5E2T - chains L and H; structure by X-ray diffraction, 2.10 A resolution.

# Chain L
Protein: AT8 light chain
Organism: Mus musculus
Amino-acid sequence (219 residues; row label = number of the first residue in the row):
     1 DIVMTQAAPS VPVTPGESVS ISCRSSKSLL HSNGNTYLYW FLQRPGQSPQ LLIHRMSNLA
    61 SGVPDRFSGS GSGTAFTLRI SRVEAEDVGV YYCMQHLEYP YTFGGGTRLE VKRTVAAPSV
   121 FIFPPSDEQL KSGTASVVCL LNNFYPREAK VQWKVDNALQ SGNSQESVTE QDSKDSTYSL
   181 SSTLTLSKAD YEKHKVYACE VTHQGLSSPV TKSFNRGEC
Disordered / not traced: 217-219
Disulfide bonds: Cys23-Cys93, Cys139-Cys199
What the authors report for this chain:
  - conformationally variable residues (order/disorder transition): Ser32 to Asn33, Ile53 to Pro64

# Chain H
Protein: AT8 heavy chain
Organism: Mus musculus
Amino-acid sequence (222 residues; row label = number of the first residue in the row):
     1 DVQLQESGPG LVKPSQSLSL TCSVTDYSIT SGYYWNWIRQ FPGNKLEWMG YISYDGSNNY
    61 NPSLKNRISI TRDPSKDQFF LNLNSVTTED TATYYCTRGS LVWGQGTLVT VSAASTKGPS
   121 VFPLAPSSKS TSGGTAALGC LVKDYFPEPV TVSWNSGALT SGVHTFPAVL QSSGLYSLSS
   181 VVTVPSSSLG TQTYICNVNH KPSNTKVDKK VEPKSCHHHH HH
Disordered / not traced: 128-132, 215-222
Disulfide bonds: Cys22-Cys96, Cys140-Cys196
What the authors report for this chain:
  - specificity-determining residues: Tyr33, Tyr34 (proposed by the authors, not directly observed)

# How chain L and chain H interact
Residue-residue contacts - 58 pairs, chain L then chain H:
  Tyr39(L) with Ser100(H)
  Phe41(L) with Ser100(H); Trp103(H)
  Gln43(L) with Gln40(H), hydrogen bond; Tyr95(H), hydrogen bond
  Ser48(L) with Tyr95(H); Trp103(H); Gly104(H), hydrogen bond (side chain-backbone); Gln105(H)
  Pro49(L) with Trp103(H)
  Leu51(L) with Ser100(H); Leu101(H), hydrophobic
  Tyr92(L) with Gln40(H), hydrogen bond; Asn44(H), hydrogen bond (side chain-backbone); Leu46(H), hydrophobic
  Met94(L) with Ser100(H)
  Tyr99(L) with Trp48(H), hydrophobic; Tyr51(H); Asn59(H)
  Pro100(L) with Trp48(H), hydrophobic; Asn61(H)
  Tyr101(L) with Trp48(H)
  Phe103(L) with Leu46(H), hydrophobic
  Gly105(L) with Lys45(H)
  Phe121(L) with Ala137(H)
  Ile122(L) with Ser127(H), hydrogen bond (backbone-side chain)
  Phe123(L) with Leu124(H), hydrophobic; Ala125(H); Ala137(H)
  Pro124(L) with Ser127(H)
  Ser126(L) with Phe122(H); Pro123(H)
  Glu128(L) with Val121(H); Phe122(H); Lys209(H), salt bridge
  Gln129(L) with Phe122(H); Lys143(H)
  Ser136(L) with Leu141(H); Lys143(H)
  Val138(L) with Leu124(H), hydrophobic
  Leu140(L) with Ala137(H), hydrophobic; Phe166(H), hydrophobic; Val181(H), hydrophobic
  Asn142(L) with His164(H); Thr183(H)
  Asn143(L) with His164(H), hydrogen bond
  Gln165(L) with Val169(H); Gln171(H)
  Glu166(L) with Val169(H)
  Ser167(L) with Phe166(H); Pro167(H), hydrogen bond (side chain-backbone)
  Val168(L) with Pro167(H)
  Thr169(L) with Phe166(H)
  Asp172(L) with His164(H)
  Ser179(L) with His164(H), hydrogen bond; Phe166(H)
  Leu180(L) with Phe166(H)
  Ser181(L) with Phe166(H)
Other interface residues (no listed pair), chain L (36 interface residues in all): Gln47, Arg108
Other interface residues (no listed pair), chain H (42 interface residues in all): Tyr34, Ile38, Glu47, Pro62, Gly106, Pro126, Ala136, Leu138, Thr165, Leu170, Ser179

# Summary
36 residues of chain L face 42 of chain H across their interface; the contacts include 9 hydrogen bonds and 1
salt bridge. Among the polar pairs are Glu128(L)-Lys209(H), Gln43(L)-Gln40(H) and Gln43(L)-Tyr95(H). From the
paper: specificity determinants Tyr33(H) and Tyr34(H); conformational variability at Ser32(L) and Ile53(L).
Here chain L is AT8 light chain and chain H is AT8 heavy chain, both from Mus musculus. Entry 5E2T (Crystal
structure of anti-TAU antibody AT8 FAB) was determined by X-ray diffraction, deposited together with 5E2U,
5E2V and 5E2W.
